Entry 6CWE (X-ray diffraction, 2.20 A resolution); this record covers chains A and C of the 4 polymer chains in the assembly.

# Chain A
Protein: Antigen-presenting glycoprotein CD1d1
Source organism: Mus musculus
UniProt: A0A0R4J090 (A0A0R4J090_MOUSE); residues 1-279 here correspond to UniProt positions 19-297 (UniProt number = residue number + 18)
Amino-acid sequence (285 residues; each row starts with the number of its first residue):
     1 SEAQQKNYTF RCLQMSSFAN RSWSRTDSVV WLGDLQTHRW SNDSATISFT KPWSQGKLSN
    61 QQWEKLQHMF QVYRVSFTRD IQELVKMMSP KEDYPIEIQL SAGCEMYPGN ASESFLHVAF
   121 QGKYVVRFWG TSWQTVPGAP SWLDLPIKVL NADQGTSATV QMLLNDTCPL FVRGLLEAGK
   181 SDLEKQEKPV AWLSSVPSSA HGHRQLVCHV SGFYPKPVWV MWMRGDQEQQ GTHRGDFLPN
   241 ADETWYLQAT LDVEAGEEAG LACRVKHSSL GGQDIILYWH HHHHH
Not modelled in the structure: 1-6, 198-203, 280-285
Differences from the reference sequence: expression tag (280-285)
Disulfides: Cys104-Cys168, Cys208-Cys263
Glycans and other covalent adducts: N-acetylglucosamine (NAG) linked to Asn20, Asn42; glycan linked to Asn165
Small-molecule neighbours: 7LP ((5R,6S,7S)-5,6-dihydroxy-7-(octanoylamino)-N-(6-phenylhexyl)-8-{[(2S,3R,4S,5R,6R)-3,4,5-trihydroxy-6-(hydroxymethyl)tetrahydro-2H-pyran-2-yl]oxy}octanamide): Val72, Tyr73, Ser76, Phe77, Asp80, Ile81, Leu84, Val85, Ile98, Leu100, Leu116, Val118, Phe120, Trp133, Trp142, Leu143, Pro146, Leu150, Asp153, Gly155, Thr156, Thr159, Val160, Leu163

# Chain C
Protein: Chimeric T cell antigen receptor alpha chain Va14, Va24, Ja18
Source organism: Mus musculus
Amino-acid sequence (209 residues; numbered 0 to 208; the number before each row is that of its first residue; numbering starts at 0):
     0 MKTQVEQSPQ SLVVRQGENC VLQCNYSVTP DNHLRWFKQD TGKGLVSLTV LVDQKDKTSN
    60 GRYSATLDKD AKHSTLHITA TLLDDTATYI CVVGDRGSAL GRLHFGAGTQ LIVIPDIQNP
   120 DPAVYQLRDS KSSDKSVCLF TDFDSQTNVS QSKDSDVYIT DKCVLDMRSM DFKSNSAVAW
   180 SNKSDFACAN AFNNSIIPED TFFPSPESS
Not modelled in the structure: 0-1, 151-152, 182-183, 205-208
Disulfides: Cys23-Cys90, Cys137-Cys187
Small-molecule neighbours: 7LP ((5R,6S,7S)-5,6-dihydroxy-7-(octanoylamino)-N-(6-phenylhexyl)-8-{[(2S,3R,4S,5R,6R)-3,4,5-trihydroxy-6-(hydroxymethyl)tetrahydro-2H-pyran-2-yl]oxy}octanamide): Pro29, Asp30, Asn31, Asp94, Arg95, Gly96

# How chain A and chain C interact
Pairs across the interface (17; chain A residue first):
  Val72(A) with Pro29(C), hydrophobic
  Ser76(A) with Pro29(C); Arg95(C), hydrogen bond (backbone-side chain)
  Arg79(A) with Asp94(C), salt bridge; Arg95(C); Leu99(C), hydrogen bond (side chain-backbone); Gly100(C); Arg101(C)
  Asp80(A) with Arg95(C), salt bridge; Leu99(C)
  Glu83(A) with Leu99(C); Arg101(C), salt bridge
  Met87(A) with Leu99(C), hydrophobic
  Val149(A) with Ser97(C); Leu99(C), hydrophobic
  Ala152(A) with Gly96(C)
  Asp153(A) with Gly96(C)
Also at the interface, not in a pair above, chain A (11 interface residues in all): Leu84, Lys86
Also at the interface, not in a pair above, chain C (10 interface residues in all): Thr28, Asn31

# In short
The interface between chain A and chain C involves 11 residues on one side and 10 on the other; the contacts
include 2 hydrogen bonds and 3 salt bridges. Polar contacts include Arg79(A)-Asp94(C), Asp80(A)-Arg95(C) and
Glu83(A)-Arg101(C).
Here chain A is Antigen-presenting glycoprotein CD1d1 and chain C is Chimeric T cell antigen receptor alpha
chain Va14, Va24, Ja18, both from Mus musculus. Entry 6CWE (Structure of alpha-GSA[8,6P] bound by CD1d and in
complex with the Va14Vb8.2 TCR) was determined by X-ray diffraction.
